Entry 7IAD (X-ray diffraction, 2.35 A resolution); this record covers chains A and B.

[Chain A]
Name: Serine protease subunit NS2B
From: Zika virus
UniProtKB: Q32ZE1 (POLG_ZIKV); residues 46-89 here correspond to UniProt positions 1414-1457 (UniProt number = residue number + 1368)
Amino-acid sequence (46 residues; row label = number of the first residue in the row):
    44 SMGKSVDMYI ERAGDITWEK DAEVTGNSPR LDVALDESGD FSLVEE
Disordered / not traced: 44-49, 89
Differences from the reference sequence: expression tag (44-45)
Residues lining bound ligands: A1B9I (5-chloro-N-(2,3-dihydro-1H-isoindol-5-yl)-2-methyl-1H-1,3-benzimidazole-7-carboxamide): Ser81, Gly82, Asp83

[Chain B]
Name: Serine protease NS3
From: Zika virus
Notes: EC 3.4.21.91, 3.6.1.15, 3.6.4.13
UniProtKB: Q32ZE1 (POLG_ZIKV); residues 11-177 here correspond to UniProt positions 1509-1675 (UniProt number = residue number + 1498)
Amino-acid sequence (168 residues; each row starts with the number of its first residue):
    10 MKEVKKGETT DGVYRVMTRR LLGSTQVGVG VMQEGVFHTM WHVTKGAALR SGEGRLDPYW
    70 GDVKQDLVSY CGPWKLDAAW DGLSEVQLLA VPPGERAKNI QTLPGIFKTK DGDIGAVALD
   130 YPAGTSGSPI LDKCGRVIGL YGNGVVIKNG SYVSAITQGK REEETPVE
Disordered / not traced: 10-15, 172-177
Differences from the reference sequence: initiating methionine (10); conflict Lys107 (Arg1605 in Q32ZE1)
UniProt features mapped onto this chain:
  - active site (Charge relay system): His51, Asp75, Ser135
Residues lining bound ligands: A1B9I (5-chloro-N-(2,3-dihydro-1H-isoindol-5-yl)-2-methyl-1H-1,3-benzimidazole-7-carboxamide): His51, Asp75, Tyr130, Pro131, Ala132, Thr134, Ser135, Tyr150, Gly151, Asn152, Val155, Tyr161

[Chain A / chain B interface]
Residue-residue contacts - 95 pairs, chain A then chain B:
  Met51(A) - Met26(B)
  Met51(A) - Val52(B)
  Met51(A) - Thr53(B)
  Met51(A) - Leu58(B)
  Met51(A) - Arg59(B)  hydrogen bond (backbone-backbone)
  Tyr52(A) - Arg24(B)
  Tyr52(A) - Val25(B)
  Tyr52(A) - Met26(B)  hydrogen bond (backbone-backbone)
  Tyr52(A) - Arg28(B)  hydrogen bond
  Tyr52(A) - Ser33(B)  hydrogen bond
  Tyr52(A) - Arg59(B)
  Ile53(A) - Tyr23(B)  hydrophobic
  Ile53(A) - Arg24(B)
  Ile53(A) - Met41(B)  hydrophobic
  Ile53(A) - Phe46(B)  hydrophobic
  Ile53(A) - Arg59(B)  hydrogen bond (backbone-backbone)
  Ile53(A) - Ser60(B)
  Ile53(A) - Leu65(B)  hydrophobic
  Glu54(A) - Tyr23(B)
  Glu54(A) - Arg24(B)  hydrogen bond (backbone-backbone)
  Arg55(A) - Glu17(B)
  Arg55(A) - Asp20(B)  hydrogen bond (side chain-backbone)
  Arg55(A) - Gly21(B)
  Arg55(A) - Val22(B)
  Arg55(A) - Tyr23(B)
  Ala56(A) - Val22(B)  hydrogen bond (backbone-backbone)
  Ala56(A) - Arg24(B)
  Ala56(A) - Val100(B)  hydrophobic
  Ala56(A) - Ala106(B)
  Gly57(A) - Gly21(B)
  Gly57(A) - Val22(B)  hydrogen bond (backbone-backbone)
  Asp58(A) - Leu98(B)
  Ile59(A) - Gly21(B)
  Ile59(A) - Val22(B)
  Ile59(A) - Val40(B)  hydrophobic
  Ile59(A) - Leu140(B)  hydrophobic
  Ile59(A) - Gly144(B)
  Ile59(A) - Val146(B)  hydrophobic
  Thr60(A) - Asn108(B)  hydrogen bond (backbone-side chain)
  Thr60(A) - Leu140(B)
  Trp61(A) - Glu94(B)
  Trp61(A) - Val95(B)
  Trp61(A) - Gln96(B)
  Trp61(A) - Gln110(B)
  Trp61(A) - Leu140(B)
  Trp61(A) - Asp141(B)
  Trp61(A) - Lys142(B)
  Glu62(A) - Gln96(B)  hydrogen bond (backbone-side chain)
  Glu62(A) - Asn108(B)
  Ala65(A) - Gln96(B)
  Ala65(A) - Asn108(B)
  Glu66(A) - Ile109(B)
  Glu66(A) - Gln110(B)  hydrogen bond (backbone-backbone)
  Val67(A) - Glu94(B)
  Val67(A) - Gln110(B)
  Thr68(A) - Ile109(B)
  Thr68(A) - Gln110(B)  hydrogen bond (backbone-backbone)
  Thr68(A) - Thr111(B)  hydrogen bond (backbone-side chain)
  Thr68(A) - Leu128(B)
  Gly69(A) - Thr111(B)
  Gly69(A) - Ala127(B)
  Asn70(A) - Leu112(B)
  Asn70(A) - Ala127(B)
  Ser71(A) - Leu112(B)  hydrogen bond (side chain-backbone)
  Ser71(A) - Pro113(B)
  Ser71(A) - Gly114(B)
  Pro72(A) - Gly114(B)
  Pro72(A) - Ile115(B)  hydrogen bond (backbone-backbone)
  Arg73(A) - Ile115(B)
  Arg73(A) - Lys117(B)
  Leu74(A) - Ile115(B)  hydrogen bond (backbone-backbone)
  Leu74(A) - Phe116(B)
  Leu74(A) - Lys117(B)  hydrogen bond (backbone-backbone)
  Leu74(A) - Ile156(B)  hydrophobic
  Leu74(A) - Val162(B)  hydrophobic
  Asp75(A) - Lys117(B)
  Val76(A) - Phe116(B)  hydrophobic
  Val76(A) - Lys117(B)  hydrogen bond (backbone-backbone)
  Val76(A) - Thr118(B)
  Leu78(A) - Lys73(B)
  Asp79(A) - Lys73(B)
  Glu80(A) - Lys73(B)
  Ser81(A) - Val72(B)
  Gly82(A) - Val72(B)
  Gly82(A) - Lys73(B)
  Gly82(A) - Asn152(B)  hydrogen bond (backbone-side chain)
  Phe84(A) - Phe116(B)  hydrophobic
  Phe84(A) - Asn152(B)
  Phe84(A) - Gly153(B)
  Phe84(A) - Val154(B)
  Phe84(A) - Ala164(B)  hydrophobic
  Ser85(A) - Val154(B)
  Leu86(A) - Val154(B)  hydrophobic
  Leu86(A) - Val155(B)
  Leu86(A) - Ile156(B)  hydrophobic
Other interface residues (no listed pair), chain A (34 interface residues in all): Asp50, Glu88
Other interface residues (no listed pair), chain B (58 interface residues in all): Thr19, Thr27, Val36, Ala57, Pro138, Lys157

[Summary]
34 residues of chain A and 58 residues of chain B are in contact, with 20 hydrogen bonds. Polar contacts
include Tyr52(A)-Arg28(B), Tyr52(A)-Ser33(B) and Arg55(A)-Asp20(B). Compound A1B9I is bound between chain A
and chain B. UniProt lists 3 active-site residues on chain B.
Chain A is Serine protease subunit NS2B and chain B is Serine protease NS3, both from Zika virus; the
structure, Group deposition of ZIKV NS2B-NS3 protease in complex with inhibitors from ASAP Discovery
Consortium -- Crystal ..., was determined by X-ray diffraction.
